PDB entry 4BXZ | X-ray diffraction, 4.80 A resolution (low resolution: residue-level contacts below are approximate; hydrogen-bond / salt-bridge calls are withheld) | chains D and G of the 13 polymer chains in the assembly

[Chain D]
Molecule: DNA-directed RNA polymerase II subunit RPB4
From: Saccharomyces cerevisiae
Notes: EC 2.7.7.6
UniProt: P20433 (RPB4_YEAST); residues 1-221 here = UniProt positions 1-221
Amino-acid sequence (221 residues; each row starts with the number of its first residue):
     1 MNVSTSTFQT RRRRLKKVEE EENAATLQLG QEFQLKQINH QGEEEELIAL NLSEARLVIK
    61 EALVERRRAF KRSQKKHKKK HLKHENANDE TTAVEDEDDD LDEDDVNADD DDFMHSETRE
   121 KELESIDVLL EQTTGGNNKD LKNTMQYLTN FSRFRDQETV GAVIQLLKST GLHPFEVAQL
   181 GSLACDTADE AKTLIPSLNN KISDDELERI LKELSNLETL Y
Unresolved in the structure: 1-3, 77-117
UniProt features mapped onto this chain:
  - modified residue: Met-1 (N-acetylmethionine), Thr-91 (Phosphothreonine), Thr-92 (Phosphothreonine)

[Chain G]
Molecule: DNA-directed RNA polymerase II subunit RPB7
From: Saccharomyces cerevisiae
Notes: EC 2.7.7.6
UniProt: P34087 (RPB7_YEAST); residues 1-171 here = UniProt positions 1-171
Amino-acid sequence (171 residues; numbered 1 to 171; the number before each row is that of its first residue):
     1 MFFIKDLSLN ITLHPSFFGP RMKQYLKTKL LEEVEGSCTG KFGYILCVLD YDNIDIQRGR
    61 ILPTDGSAEF NVKYRAVVFK PFKGEVVDGT VVSCSQHGFE VQVGPMKVFV TKHLMPQDLT
   121 FNAGSNPPSY QSSEDVITIK SRIRVKIEGC ISQVSSIHAI GSIKEDYLGA I

[Interface between chain D and chain G]
Contacting residue pairs (104; chain D residue first):
  Ser-4(D) / Leu-9(G)
  Thr-5(D) / Ser-8(G)
  Thr-5(D) / Leu-9(G)
  Thr-5(D) / Val-34(G)
  Thr-5(D) / Phe-42(G)
  Thr-5(D) / Tyr-74(G)
  Ser-6(D) / Leu-7(G)
  Ser-6(D) / Ser-8(G)
  Thr-7(D) / Leu-7(G)
  Thr-7(D) / Phe-42(G)
  Phe-8(D) / Lys-5(G)
  Phe-8(D) / Asp-6(G)
  Gln-9(D) / Lys-5(G)
  Asn-23(D) / Lys-80(G)
  Asn-23(D) / Phe-82(G)
  Asn-23(D) / Lys-83(G)
  Ala-24(D) / Lys-83(G)
  Ala-25(D) / Lys-83(G)
  Ala-25(D) / Gly-84(G)
  Ala-25(D) / Glu-85(G)
  Leu-29(D) / Phe-82(G)
  Glu-32(D) / Lys-5(G)
  Glu-32(D) / Lys-41(G)
  Glu-32(D) / Phe-42(G)
  Phe-33(D) / Phe-3(G)
  Phe-33(D) / Lys-41(G)
  Phe-33(D) / Phe-42(G)
  Gln-37(D) / Ile-4(G)
  Gln-37(D) / Lys-5(G)
  Ile-38(D) / Asp-6(G)
  Asn-39(D) / Asp-6(G)
  Asn-39(D) / Arg-75(G)
  His-40(D) / Asp-6(G)
  His-40(D) / Lys-73(G)
  Glu-45(D) / Asp-6(G)
  Glu-45(D) / Arg-75(G)
  Leu-47(D) / Phe-3(G)
  Ile-48(D) / Phe-3(G)
  Ile-48(D) / Ile-4(G)
  Ala-49(D) / Met-1(G)
  Ala-49(D) / Phe-2(G)
  Ala-49(D) / Phe-3(G)
  Leu-50(D) / Phe-2(G)
  Leu-50(D) / Ile-4(G)
  Leu-52(D) / Phe-2(G)
  Val-58(D) / Leu-49(G)
  Ile-59(D) / Cys-47(G)
  Ile-59(D) / Val-77(G)
  Ala-62(D) / Leu-49(G)
  Ala-62(D) / Asp-50(G)
  Leu-63(D) / Cys-47(G)
  Glu-65(D) / Asp-52(G)
  Arg-66(D) / Leu-31(G)
  Arg-66(D) / Glu-35(G)
  Arg-66(D) / Cys-47(G)
  Arg-66(D) / Val-48(G)
  Arg-66(D) / Tyr-51(G)
  Ala-69(D) / Tyr-51(G)
  Phe-70(D) / Tyr-51(G)
  Arg-72(D) / Asp-52(G)
  Ser-73(D) / Gln-24(G)
  Asn-138(D) / Glu-35(G)
  Asn-138(D) / Gly-36(G)
  Asn-138(D) / Leu-46(G)
  Asp-140(D) / Gly-36(G)
  Asp-140(D) / Tyr-44(G)
  Asp-140(D) / Leu-46(G)
  Asp-140(D) / Pro-105(G)
  Leu-141(D) / Leu-46(G)
  Leu-141(D) / Cys-47(G)
  Asn-143(D) / Gly-104(G)
  Asn-143(D) / Pro-105(G)
  Thr-144(D) / Phe-2(G)
  Thr-144(D) / Leu-46(G)
  Thr-144(D) / Pro-105(G)
  Tyr-147(D) / Asp-88(G)
  Tyr-147(D) / Gly-89(G)
  Tyr-147(D) / Gln-102(G)
  Tyr-147(D) / Val-103(G)
  Tyr-147(D) / Gly-104(G)
  Asn-150(D) / Arg-142(G)
  Phe-151(D) / Asp-88(G)
  Phe-151(D) / Gly-89(G)
  Phe-151(D) / Thr-90(G)
  Phe-151(D) / Arg-142(G)
  Phe-151(D) / Ile-171(G)
  Phe-175(D) / Met-1(G)
  Phe-175(D) / Glu-85(G)
  Ala-178(D) / Met-1(G)
  Gln-179(D) / Met-1(G)
  Gln-179(D) / Glu-85(G)
  Gln-179(D) / Val-86(G)
  Ser-182(D) / Asp-88(G)
  Leu-183(D) / Val-86(G)
  Leu-183(D) / Asp-88(G)
  Leu-183(D) / Arg-144(G)
  Ala-184(D) / Arg-144(G)
  Asp-189(D) / Tyr-167(G)
  Glu-190(D) / Arg-144(G)
  Glu-190(D) / Tyr-167(G)
  Thr-193(D) / Tyr-167(G)
  Leu-194(D) / Val-86(G)
  Leu-194(D) / Arg-144(G)
  Leu-194(D) / Leu-168(G)
Also at the interface, not in a pair above, chain D (54 interface residues in all): Gly-30, Gly-135, Leu-148, Cys-185
Also at the interface, not in a pair above, chain G (51 interface residues in all): Asn-10, Val-78, Val-87, Ser-155, Asp-166

[Summary]
54 residues of chain D face 51 of chain G across their interface.
Chain D is DNA-directed RNA polymerase II subunit RPB4 and chain G is DNA-directed RNA polymerase II subunit
RPB7, both from Saccharomyces cerevisiae; the structure, RNA Polymerase II-Bye1 complex, was determined by
X-ray diffraction together with 4BXX, 4BY1 and 4BY7 from the same study.
